3ZGC - chains A and C; structure by X-ray diffraction, 2.20 A resolution.

== Chain A ==
Name: Kelch-like ech-associated protein 1
Organism: Homo sapiens
Notes: fragment: kelch domain of human keap1, residues 321-609
Reference sequence: Q14145 (KEAP1_HUMAN); residue numbers follow UniProt; this construct covers 321-609
Amino-acid sequence (310 residues; each row starts with the number of its first residue):
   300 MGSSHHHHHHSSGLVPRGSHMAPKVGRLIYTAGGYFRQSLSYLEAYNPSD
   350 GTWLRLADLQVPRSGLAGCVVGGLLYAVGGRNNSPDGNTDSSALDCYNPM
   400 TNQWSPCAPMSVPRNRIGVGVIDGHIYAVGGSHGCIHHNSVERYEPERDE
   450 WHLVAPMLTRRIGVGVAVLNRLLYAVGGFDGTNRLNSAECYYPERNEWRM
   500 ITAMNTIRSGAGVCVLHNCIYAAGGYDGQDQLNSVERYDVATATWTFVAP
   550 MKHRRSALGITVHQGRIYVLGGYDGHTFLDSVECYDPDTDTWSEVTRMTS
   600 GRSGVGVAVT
Unresolved in the structure: 300-324
Construct notes: expression tag (300-320); engineered mutation Ala-540 (Glu in Q14145), Ala-542 (Glu in Q14145)
UniProt features mapped onto this chain:
  - site: Cys-434 (Sensor for electrophilic agents)
  - modified residue: Cys-434 (S-cGMP-cysteine)
  - natural variant: Gly-333 (G333C: In a NSCLC cell line), Gly-350 (G350S: In a NSCLC cell line), Gly-364 (G364C: In a lung adenocarcinoma cell line), Gly-430 (G430C: In a lung adenocarcinoma patient), Ala-522 (A522V: In a breast cancer sample)
  - mutagenesis: Tyr-334 (Y334A: Loss of interaction with NFE2L2/NRF2. Strongly reduces repression of NFE2L2/NRF2-dependent gene expression. Loss of interaction with PGAM5), Arg-380 (R380A: Loss of interaction with NFE2L2/NRF2. Abolishes repression of NFE2L2/NRF2-dependent gene expression. Impaired interaction with SQSTM1/p62), Asn-382 (N382A: Loss of interaction with NFE2L2/NRF2. Strongly reduces repression of NFE2L2/NRF2-dependent gene expression. Impaired interaction with SQSTM1/p62), Arg-415 (R415A: Loss of interaction with NFE2L2/NRF2. Abolishes repression of NFE2L2/NRF2-dependent gene expression. Loss of interaction with PGAM5. Does not affect interaction with SQSTM1/p62), His-436 (H436A: Loss of interaction with NFE2L2/NRF2. Abolishes repression of NFE2L2/NRF2-dependent gene expression. Does not affect interaction with SQSTM1/p62), Phe-478 (F478A: Abolishes repression of NFE2L2/NRF2-dependent gene expression), Arg-483 (R483A: Loss of interaction with NFE2L2/NRF2. Abolishes repression of NFE2L2/NRF2-dependent gene expression. Loss of interaction with PGAM5. Does not affect interaction with SQSTM1/p62), Tyr-525 (Y525A: Loss of interaction with NFE2L2/NRF2. Strongly reduces repression of NFE2L2/NRF2-dependent gene expression. Abolishes interaction with SQSTM1/p62), Tyr-572 (Y572A: Loss of interaction with NFE2L2/NRF2. Strongly reduces repression of NFE2L2/NRF2-dependent gene expression. Loss of interaction with PGAM5. Abolishes interaction with SQSTM1/p62)
What the authors report for this chain:
  - conformationally variable residues (side-chain flip): Arg-380, Arg-415, Tyr-572

== Chain C ==
Name: Nuclear factor erythroid 2-related factor 2
Reference sequence: Q16236 (NF2L2_HUMAN); numbering as in UniProt (aligned over 76-82)
Amino-acid sequence (7 residues; numbered 76 to 82; the number before each row is that of its first residue):
    76 GDEETGE
Construct notes: engineered mutation Gly-76 (Leu in Q16236)
What the authors report for this chain:
  - conformationally variable residues (side-chain flip): Asp-77, Glu-78, Glu-79

== How chain A and chain C interact ==
Pairs across the interface - 23 pairs, chain A then chain C:
  Tyr-334(A) / Gly-81(C)
  Tyr-334(A) / Glu-82(C)
  Ser-363(A) / Glu-82(C)  hydrogen bond
  Arg-380(A) / Glu-82(C)  salt bridge
  Asn-382(A) / Glu-82(C)  hydrogen bond
  Arg-415(A) / Glu-79(C)  salt bridge
  Arg-415(A) / Thr-80(C)
  Arg-483(A) / Glu-79(C)  salt bridge
  Ser-508(A) / Glu-79(C)  hydrogen bond
  Gly-509(A) / Glu-79(C)  hydrogen bond (backbone-side chain)
  Tyr-525(A) / Glu-78(C)
  Tyr-525(A) / Glu-79(C)
  Gln-530(A) / Glu-78(C)  hydrogen bond (side chain-backbone)
  Ser-555(A) / Glu-79(C)  hydrogen bond (side chain-backbone)
  Ala-556(A) / Glu-79(C)
  Ala-556(A) / Thr-80(C)
  Tyr-572(A) / Glu-78(C)
  Tyr-572(A) / Thr-80(C)
  Tyr-572(A) / Gly-81(C)
  Gly-574(A) / Glu-78(C)
  Phe-577(A) / Thr-80(C)
  Phe-577(A) / Gly-81(C)
  Ser-602(A) / Thr-80(C)  hydrogen bond (side chain-backbone)
Also at the interface, not in a pair above, chain A (17 interface residues in all): Gly-462
Also at the interface, not in a pair above, chain C (6 interface residues in all): Asp-77
Interface features reported in the paper:
  - specific contacts: Arg-380(A)/Glu-82(C) (salt bridge), Arg-415(A)/Glu-79(C) (salt bridge), Tyr-572(A)/Glu-78(C) (water-mediated contact)

== Overview ==
17 residues of chain A face 6 of chain C across their interface; the contacts include 7 hydrogen bonds and 3
salt bridges. Polar pairs include Arg-380(A)/Glu-82(C), Arg-415(A)/Glu-79(C) and Arg-483(A)/Glu-79(C). The
paper describes salt bridges between Arg-380(A) and Glu-82(C) and Arg-415(A) and Glu-79(C); a water-mediated
contact between Tyr-572(A) and Glu-78(C). From the paper: conformational variability at Arg-380(A), Arg-415(A)
and Asp-77(C) among others.
Chain A is Kelch-like ech-associated protein 1 (Homo sapiens) and chain C is Nuclear factor erythroid
2-related factor 2; the structure, crystal structure of the KEAP1-NEH2 complex, was determined by X-ray
diffraction together with 3ZGD from the same study.
